6EMX - chains B and C of the 5 polymer chains in the assembly; structure by X-ray diffraction, 3.20 A resolution.

== Chain B (and C) ==
Name: Proton-gated ion channel
From: Gloeobacter violaceus (strain PCC 7421)
Notes: chain C of this document is another copy of the same molecule, construct and numbering; everything in this record applies to it too
UniProtKB: Q7NDN8 (GLIC_GLOVI); residues 1-317 here correspond to UniProt positions 43-359 (UniProt number = residue number + 42)
Sequence (327 residues; numbered 1 to 327; the number before each row is that of its first residue):
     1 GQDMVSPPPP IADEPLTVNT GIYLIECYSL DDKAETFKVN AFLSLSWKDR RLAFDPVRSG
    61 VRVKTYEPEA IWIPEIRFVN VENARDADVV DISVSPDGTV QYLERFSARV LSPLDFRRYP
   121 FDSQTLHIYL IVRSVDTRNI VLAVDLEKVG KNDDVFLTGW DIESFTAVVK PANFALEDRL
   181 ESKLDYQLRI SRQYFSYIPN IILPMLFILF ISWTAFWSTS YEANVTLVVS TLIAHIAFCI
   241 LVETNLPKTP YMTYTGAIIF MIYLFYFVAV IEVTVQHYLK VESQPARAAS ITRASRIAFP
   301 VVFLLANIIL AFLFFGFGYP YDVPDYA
Unresolved in the structure: 1-4, 316-327
Differences from the reference sequence: engineered mutation Cys239 (Asn281 in Q7NDN8); expression tag (318-327)
Metal / ion sites: Na+ near Ile71 (its only coordinating residue here)
Residues lining bound ligands: tribromomethane (MBR): Tyr119, Pro120, Phe121, Tyr197, Ile201, Ile202, Met205, Tyr254, Thr255, Ile258, Ile259
Reported in the primary citation:
  - mutagenesis - N239C: increased signaling in response to propofol
  - mutagenesis - S230T, H235Q, N239C: increased signaling in response to bromoform
  - binding site for tribromomethane: Ser230, Thr255
  - mutagenesis - N239C: increased signaling in response to tribromomethane
  - mutagenesis - H235Q, N239C: decreased signaling in response to H+
  - mutagenesis - H235Q: increased signaling in response to general anesthetics
  - mutagenesis - S230T: increased signaling in response to H+
  - mutagenesis - H235Q: decreased signaling

== How chain B and chain C interact ==
Contacting residue pairs (77):
  Tyr23(B) - Leu176(C)
  Tyr23(B) - Glu177(C)
  Ile25(B) - Val79(C)
  Glu26(B) - Val79(C)
  Glu26(B) - Asn80(C)
  Glu26(B) - Val81(C)
  Glu26(B) - Leu111(C)
  Tyr28(B) - Glu82(C)  hydrogen bond (side chain-backbone)
  Tyr28(B) - Leu111(C)  hydrophobic
  Asn40(B) - Val81(C)  hydrogen bond (side chain-backbone)
  Asn40(B) - Glu82(C)  hydrogen bond (side chain-backbone)
  Phe42(B) - Arg77(C)
  Phe42(B) - Leu176(C)  hydrophobic
  Phe42(B) - Glu181(C)
  Ser44(B) - Glu177(C)
  Val63(B) - Asp136(C)
  Asp88(B) - Ala84(C)
  Val89(B) - Glu75(C)
  Val90(B) - Glu75(C)
  Val90(B) - Arg77(C)
  Asp91(B) - Arg179(C)  salt bridge
  Ser93(B) - Arg179(C)
  Leu103(B) - Arg133(C)
  Leu103(B) - Glu177(C)
  Arg105(B) - Arg77(C)
  Arg105(B) - Phe78(C)  hydrogen bond (side chain-backbone)
  Arg105(B) - Val79(C)  hydrogen bond (side chain-backbone)
  Ser107(B) - Glu82(C)
  Ser107(B) - Asn83(C)
  Lys148(B) - Glu177(C)
  Phe156(B) - Glu35(C)
  Phe156(B) - Leu111(C)  hydrophobic
  Phe156(B) - Pro113(C)  hydrophobic
  Thr158(B) - Glu35(C)  hydrogen bond
  Gly159(B) - Lys248(C)
  Gln193(B) - Pro250(C)
  Phe195(B) - Thr249(C)
  Phe195(B) - Pro250(C)
  Phe195(B) - Tyr251(C)
  Phe195(B) - Met252(C)  hydrophobic
  Ser196(B) - Lys248(C)
  Ser196(B) - Thr249(C)
  Tyr197(B) - Lys248(C)
  Pro199(B) - Met252(C)  hydrophobic
  Pro199(B) - Phe260(C)
  Asn200(B) - Glu243(C)
  Leu203(B) - Phe260(C)  hydrophobic
  Pro204(B) - Tyr263(C)  hydrophobic
  Phe207(B) - Phe260(C)  hydrophobic
  Phe207(B) - Tyr263(C)  hydrophobic
  Phe207(B) - Leu264(C)  hydrophobic
  Phe207(B) - Phe267(C)
  Ile208(B) - Leu232(C)  hydrophobic
  Phe210(B) - Phe267(C)  hydrophobic
  Ile211(B) - Leu232(C)  hydrophobic
  Ile211(B) - Phe267(C)  hydrophobic
  Ile211(B) - Val270(C)  hydrophobic
  Thr214(B) - Val270(C)
  Thr214(B) - Thr274(C)
  Trp217(B) - Thr274(C)
  Trp217(B) - Tyr278(C)
  Ser218(B) - Tyr221(C)
  Ser218(B) - His277(C)
  Ser220(B) - Glu222(C)  hydrogen bond
  Ala223(B) - Tyr221(C)  hydrophobic
  Ala223(B) - Val225(C)
  Thr226(B) - Val225(C)
  Leu227(B) - Tyr221(C)
  Ser230(B) - Val229(C)
  Ser230(B) - Ile233(C)
  Ala234(B) - Ile236(C)  hydrophobic
  Phe238(B) - Ile236(C)  hydrophobic
  Phe238(B) - Tyr263(C)
  Leu241(B) - Ile240(C)  hydrophobic
  Leu241(B) - Glu243(C)
  Asn245(B) - Lys248(C)
  Arg296(B) - Tyr278(C)
Also at the interface, not in a pair above, chain B (56 interface residues in all): Ser29, Lys38, Val61, Asp86, Tyr119, Glu147, Asp154, Ile201, Glu222, Ile233, Ala237
Also at the interface, not in a pair above, chain C (46 interface residues in all): Lys33, Thr137, Asp178, Lys183, Thr226, Pro247

== In short ==
56 residues of chain B face 46 of chain C across their interface, with 7 hydrogen bonds and 1 salt bridge.
Among the polar pairs are Asp91(B)-Arg179(C), Tyr28(B)-Glu82(C) and Asn40(B)-Val81(C). The paper reports a
binding site for tribromomethane at Ser230(B) and Thr255(B); S230T, H235Q and N239C of chain B increase
signaling in response to bromoform.
Both chains are Proton-gated ion channel (Gloeobacter violaceus (strain PCC 7421)). Entry 6EMX (X-ray
structure of the N15'C mutant of GLIC in complex with bromoform) was determined by X-ray diffraction together
with 5NKJ, 5MZQ, 5MUO, 5MUR and 5MVN from the same study.
